Entry 8VNZ (electron microscopy, 3.50 A resolution); this record covers chains A and B of the 6 polymer chains in the assembly.

== Chain A ==
Name: Polycomb protein SUZ12
Source organism: Homo sapiens
Reference sequence: Q15022 (SUZ12_HUMAN); numbering as in UniProt (aligned over 1-739)
Chain sequence (739 residues; numbered 1 to 739; the number before each row is that of its first residue):
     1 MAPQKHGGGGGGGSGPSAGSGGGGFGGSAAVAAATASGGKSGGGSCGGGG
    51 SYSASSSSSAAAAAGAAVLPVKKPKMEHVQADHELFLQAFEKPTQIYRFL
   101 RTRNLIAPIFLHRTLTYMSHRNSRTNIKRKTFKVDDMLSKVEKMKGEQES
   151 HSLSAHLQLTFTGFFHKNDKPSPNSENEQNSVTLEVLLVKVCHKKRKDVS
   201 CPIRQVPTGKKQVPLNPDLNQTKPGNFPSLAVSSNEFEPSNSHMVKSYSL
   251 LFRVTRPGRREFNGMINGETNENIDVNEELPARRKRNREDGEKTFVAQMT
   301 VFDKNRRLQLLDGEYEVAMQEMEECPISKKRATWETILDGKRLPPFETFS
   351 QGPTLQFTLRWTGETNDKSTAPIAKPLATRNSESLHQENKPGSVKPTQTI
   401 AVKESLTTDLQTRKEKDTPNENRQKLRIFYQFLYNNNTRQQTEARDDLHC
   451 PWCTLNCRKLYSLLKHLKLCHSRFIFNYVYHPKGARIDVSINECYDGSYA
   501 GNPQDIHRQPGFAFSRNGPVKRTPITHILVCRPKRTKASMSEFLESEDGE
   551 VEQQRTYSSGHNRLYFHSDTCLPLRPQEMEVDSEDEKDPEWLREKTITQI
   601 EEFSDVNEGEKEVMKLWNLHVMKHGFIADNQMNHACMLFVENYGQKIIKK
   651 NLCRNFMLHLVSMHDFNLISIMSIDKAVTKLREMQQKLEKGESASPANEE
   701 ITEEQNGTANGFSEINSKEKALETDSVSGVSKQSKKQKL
Unresolved in the structure: 1-80, 153-155, 168-181, 224-227, 255-294, 323-350, 363-425, 545-555, 683-739

== Chain B ==
Name: Protein Jumonji
Source organism: Homo sapiens
Reference sequence: Q92833 (JARD2_HUMAN); numbering as in UniProt (aligned over 2-450)
Chain sequence (449 residues; each row starts with the number of its first residue):
     2 SKERPKRNIIQKKYDDSDGIPWSEERVVRKVLYLSLKEFKNSQKRQHAEG
    52 IAGSLKTVNGLLGNDQSKGLGPASEQSENEKDDASQVSSTSNDVSSSDFE
   102 EGPSRKRPRLQAQRKFAQSQPNSPSTTPVKIVEPLLPPPATQISDLSKRK
   152 PKTEDFLTFLCLRGSPALPNSMVYFGSSQDEEEVEEEDDETEDVKTATNN
   202 ASSSCQSTPRKGKTHKHVHNGHVFNGSSRSTREKEPVQKHKSKEATPAKE
   252 KHSDHRADSRREQASANHPAAAPSTGSSAKGLAATHHHPPLHRSAQDLRK
   302 QVSKVNGVTRMSSLGAGVTSAKKMREVRPSPSKTVKYTATVTKGAVTYTK
   352 AKRELVKDTKPNHHKPSSAVNHTISGKTESSNAKTRKQVLSLGGASKSTG
   402 PAVNGLKVSGRLNPKSCTKEVGGRQLREGLQLREGLRNSKRRLEEAHQA
Unresolved in the structure: 2-107, 121-137, 167-450
Modified positions: K116 (N-trimethyllysine; M3L)
What the authors report for this chain:
  - mutagenesis - R115A: decreased catalytic activity

== Interface between chain A and chain B ==
Contacting residue pairs (31):
  L87(A) with K153(B), hydrogen bond (backbone-side chain)
  Q88(A) with K153(B)
  E91(A) with K153(B)
  T94(A) with L147(B); R150(B); K151(B)
  Q95(A) with K151(B)
  R98(A) with L147(B); K151(B)
  Y430(A) with I144(B), hydrophobic
  F432(A) with R150(B)
  Q440(A) with P138(B); P139(B), hydrogen bond (side chain-backbone); P140(B)
  Q441(A) with P139(B), hydrogen bond (side chain-backbone); P140(B); A141(B); T142(B)
  T442(A) with A141(B); T142(B); D146(B)
  E443(A) with T142(B), hydrogen bond (backbone-backbone); Q143(B), hydrogen bond; I144(B)
  A444(A) with Q143(B), hydrogen bond (backbone-side chain)
  R445(A) with Q143(B); I144(B); S145(B), hydrogen bond
  P451(A) with I144(B), hydrophobic; L147(B)
  W452(A) with L147(B), hydrophobic
Interface residues without a listed pair, chain B (14 interface residues in all): K149

== Summary ==
16 residues of chain A and 14 residues of chain B are in contact, with 7 hydrogen bonds. Polar contacts
include L87(A)-K153(B), Q440(A)-P139(B) and Q441(A)-P139(B). From the paper: R115A of chain B reduces
catalytic activity.
Here chain A is Polycomb protein SUZ12 and chain B is Protein Jumonji, both from Homo sapiens. Entry 8VNZ
(PRC2_AJ1-450 bound to H3K36me3-modified nucleosome with histone H3 tail disengaged) was determined by
electron microscopy together with 8VMI, 8VMJ, 8VML, 8VMN, 8VNV, 8VO0 and 8VOB from the same study.
